PDB entry 9ML9 | X-ray diffraction, 2.59 A resolution | chains H and L of the 3 polymer chains in the assembly

# Chain H
Name: M8b-C9 heavy chain
Source organism: Oryctolagus cuniculus
Amino-acid sequence (236 residues; numbered 2 to 220 plus 17 insertion-coded residues; the number before each row is that of its first residue; a row labelled like 82A-82B holds insertion residues (82A, then the next letters in order)):
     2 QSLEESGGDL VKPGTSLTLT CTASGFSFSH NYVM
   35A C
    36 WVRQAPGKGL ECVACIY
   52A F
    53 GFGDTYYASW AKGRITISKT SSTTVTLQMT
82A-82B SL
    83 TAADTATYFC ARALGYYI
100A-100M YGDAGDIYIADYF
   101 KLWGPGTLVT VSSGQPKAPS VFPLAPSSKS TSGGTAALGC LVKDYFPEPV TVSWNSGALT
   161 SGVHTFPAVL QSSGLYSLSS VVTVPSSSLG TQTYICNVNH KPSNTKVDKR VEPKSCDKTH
Not modelled in the structure: 215-220
Cystine bridges: Cys22-Cys92, Cys35A-Cys50, Cys140-Cys196

# Chain L
Name: M8b-C9 light chain
Source organism: Oryctolagus cuniculus
Amino-acid sequence (217 residues; numbered 0 to 214 plus 2 insertion-coded residues; the number before each row is that of its first residue; a row labelled like 95A-95B holds insertion residues (95A, then the next letters in order); numbering starts at 0):
     0 ADIVMTQTPA SVEAAVGGTV TIKCQASQSI SKYLAWYQQK PGQPPKLLIF EASTLESGVP
    60 SRFKGRGSGT EFTLTISDLE CADAATYYCQ GYYYSS
95A-95B HS
    96 YVFGGGTEVV VKRTVAAPSV FIFPPSDEQL KSGTASVVCL LNNFYPREAK VQWKVDNALQ
   156 SGNSQESVTE QDSKDSTYSL SSTLTLSKAD YEKHKVYACE VTHQGLSSPV TKSFNRGEC
Not modelled in the structure: 0
Cystine bridges: Cys23-Cys88, Cys134-Cys194

# Interface between chain H and chain L
Pairs across the interface - 82 pairs, chain H then chain L:
  Val34(H) with Tyr96(L)
  Cys35A(H) with Tyr96(L), hydrophobic
  Val37(H) with Phe98(L), hydrophobic
  Gln39(H) with Gln38(L), hydrogen bond
  Lys43(H) with Tyr87(L)
  Gly44(H) with Tyr87(L)
  Leu45(H) with Pro44(L), hydrophobic; Tyr87(L), hydrophobic; Phe98(L)
  Cys47(H) with Tyr96(L)
  Cys50(H) with Tyr96(L), hydrophobic
  Tyr52(H) with Tyr91(L); His95A(L); Tyr96(L), hydrogen bond
  Tyr58(H) with His95A(L)
  Phe91(H) with Pro43(L), hydrophobic
  Tyr98(H) with Tyr32(L); Glu50(L)
  Ile100(H) with Tyr32(L)
  Ile100G(H) with Tyr93(L), hydrophobic
  Tyr100H(H) with Tyr91(L); His95A(L)
  Ile100I(H) with Tyr32(L); Tyr93(L), hydrophobic
  Ala100J(H) with Tyr91(L); Tyr96(L), hydrogen bond (backbone-side chain)
  Asp100K(H) with Tyr32(L); Glu50(L); Gln89(L), hydrogen bond (backbone-side chain); Tyr91(L)
  Tyr100L(H) with Tyr36(L); Leu46(L), hydrophobic; Phe49(L), hydrophobic; Gln89(L)
  Phe100M(H) with Tyr36(L), hydrogen bond (backbone-side chain); Tyr96(L), hydrophobic
  Lys101(H) with Leu46(L); Glu55(L), salt bridge
  Trp103(H) with Tyr36(L); Pro43(L), hydrophobic; Pro44(L)
  Gly104(H) with Pro43(L)
  Pro105(H) with Pro43(L), hydrophobic
  Phe122(H) with Ser121(L); Gln124(L)
  Pro123(H) with Ser121(L); Glu123(L)
  Leu124(H) with Phe118(L), hydrophobic; Val133(L), hydrophobic
  Ala125(H) with Phe118(L)
  Lys129(H) with Phe116(L); Ser208(L), hydrogen bond (side chain-backbone); Phe209(L)
  Ser130(H) with Phe116(L); Ile117(L); Phe118(L)
  Ser132(H) with Phe116(L)
  Ala137(H) with Phe116(L), hydrophobic; Phe118(L); Leu135(L), hydrophobic
  Leu141(H) with Ser131(L)
  Lys143(H) with Ser131(L)
  His164(H) with Asn137(L); Asn138(L), hydrogen bond; Asp167(L); Ser174(L)
  Phe166(H) with Leu135(L), hydrophobic; Ser162(L); Thr164(L); Ser174(L); Leu175(L); Ser176(L)
  Pro167(H) with Ser162(L), hydrogen bond (backbone-side chain); Val163(L)
  Val169(H) with Gln160(L); Glu161(L); Ser162(L)
  Leu170(H) with Gln160(L)
  Gln171(H) with Gln160(L)
  Val181(H) with Leu135(L), hydrophobic
  Thr183(H) with Asn137(L)
  Lys214(H) with Asp122(L), salt bridge
Other interface residues (no listed pair), chain H (50 interface residues in all): Glu46, Thr131, Leu138, Thr165, Ser172, Ser179
Other interface residues (no listed pair), chain L (49 interface residues in all): Ala34, Gln42, Ser95, Gly100, Ser127, Thr129, Thr178, Thr180, Asn210, Cys214

# Summary
The interface between chain H and chain L involves 50 residues on one side and 49 on the other, with 8
hydrogen bonds and 2 salt bridges. Polar pairs include Lys101(H)-Glu55(L), Lys214(H)-Asp122(L) and
Gln39(H)-Gln38(L).
Here chain H is M8b-C9 heavy chain and chain L is M8b-C9 light chain, both from Oryctolagus cuniculus. Entry
9ML9 (Crystal structure of the SARS-CoV-2 RBD in complex with the rabbit M8b-C9 Fab) was determined by X-ray
diffraction together with 9ML4, 9ML5, 9ML7 and 9ML8 from the same study.
